PDB entry 9H3K | electron microscopy, 6.62 A resolution (low resolution: residue-level contacts below are approximate; hydrogen-bond / salt-bridge calls are withheld) | chains A and U of the 9 polymer chains in the assembly

Chain A:
Molecule: 23S ribosomal RNA
From: Escherichia coli
Sequence (2904 nucleotides; each row starts with the number of its first residue):
     1 GGUUAAGCGACUAAGCGUACACGGUGGAUGCCCUGGCAGUCAGAGGCGAU
    51 GAAGGACGUGCUAAUCUGCGAUAAGCGUCGGUAAGGUGAUAUGAACCGUU
   101 AUAACCGGCGAUUUCCGAAUGGGGAAACCCAGUGUGUUUCGACACACUAU
   151 CAUUAACUGAAUCCAUAGGUUAAUGAGGCGAACCGGGGGAACUGAAACAU
   201 CUAAGUACCCCGAGGAAAAGAAAUCAACCGAGAUUCCCCCAGUAGCGGCG
   251 AGCGAACGGGGAGCAGCCCAGAGCCUGAAUCAGUGUGUGUGUUAGUGGAA
   301 GCGUCUGGAAAGGCGCGCGAUACAGGGUGACAGCCCCGUACACAAAAAUG
   351 CACAUGCUGUGAGCUCGAUGAGUAGGGCGGGACACGUGGUAUCCUGUCUG
   401 AAUAUGGGGGGACCAUCCUCCAAGGCUAAAUACUCCUGACUGACCGAUAG
   451 UGAACCAGUACCGUGAGGGAAAGGCGAAAAGAACCCCGGCGAGGGGAGUG
   501 AAAAAGAACCUGAAACCGUGUACGUACAAGCAGUGGGAGCACGCUUAGGC
   551 GUGUGACUGCGUACCUUUUGUAUAAUGGGUCAGCGACUUAUAUUCUGUAG
   601 CAAGGUUAACCGAAUAGGGGAGCCGAAGGGAAACCGAGUCUUAACUGGGC
   651 GUUAAGUUGCAGGGUAUAGACCCGAAACCCGGUGAUCUAGCCAUGGGCAG
   701 GUUGAAGGUUGGGUAACACUAACUGGAGGACCGAACCGACUAAUGUUGAA
   751 AAAUUAGCGGAUGACUUGUGGCUGGGGGUGAAAGGCCAAUCAAACCGGGA
   801 GAUAGCUGGUUCUCCCCGAAAGCUAUAUAAGUAGCGCCUCGUGAAUUCAU
   851 CUCCGGGGGUAGAGCACUGUUUCGGCAAGGGGGUCAUCCCGACUUACCAA
   901 CCCGAUGCAAACUGCGAAUACCGGAGAAUGUUAUCACGGGAGACACACGG
   951 CGGGUGCUAACGUCCGUCGUGAAGAGGGAAACAACCCAGACCGCCAGCUA
  1001 AGGUCCCAAAGUCAUGGUUAAGUGGGAAACGAUGUGGGAAGGCCCAGACA
  1051 GCCAGGAUGUUGGCUUAGAAGCAGCCAUCAUUUAAAGAAAGCGUAAUAGC
  1101 UCACUGGUCGAGUCGGCCUGCGCGGAAGAUGUAACGGGGCUAAACCAUGC
  1151 ACCGAAGCUGCGGCAGCGACGCUUAUGCGUUGUUGGGUAGGGGAGCGUUC
  1201 UGUAAGCCUGCGAAGGUGUGCUGUGAGGCAUGCUGGAGGUAUCAGAAGUG
  1251 CGAAUGCUGACAUAAGUAACGAUAAAGCGGGUGAAAAGCCCGCUCGCCGG
  1301 AAGACCAAGGGUUCCUGUCCAACGUUAAUCGGGGCAGGGUGAGUCGACCC
  1351 CUAAGGCGAGGCCGAAAGGCGUAGUCGAUGGGAAACAGGUUAAUAUUCCU
  1401 GUACUUGGUGUUACUGCGAAGGGGGGACGGAGAAGGCUAUGUUGGCCGGG
  1451 CGACGGUUGUCCCGGUUUAAGCGUGUAGGCUGGUUUUCCAGGCAAAUCCG
  1501 GAAAAUCAAGGCUGAGGCGUGAUGACGAGGCACUACGGUGCUGAAGCAAC
  1551 AAAUGCCCUGCUUCCAGGAAAAGCCUCUAAGCAUCAGGUAACAUCAAAUC
  1601 GUACCCCAAACCGACACAGGUGGUCAGGUAGAGAAUACCAAGGCGCUUGA
  1651 GAGAACUCGGGUGAAGGAACUAGGCAAAAUGGUGCCGUAACUUCGGGAGA
  1701 AGGCACGCUGAUAUGUAGGUGAGGUCCCUCGCGGAUGGAGCUGAAAUCAG
  1751 UCGAAGAUACCAGCUGGCUGCAACUGUUUAUUAAAAACACAGCACUGUGC
  1801 AAACACGAAAGUGGACGUAUACGGUGUGACGCCUGCCCGGUGCCGGAAGG
  1851 UUAAUUGAUGGGGUUAGCGCAAGCGAAGCUCUUGAUCGAAGCCCCGGUAA
  1901 ACGGCGGCCGUAACUAUAACGGUCCUAAGGUAGCGAAAUUCCUUGUCGGG
  1951 UAAGUUCCGACCUGCACGAAUGGCGUAAUGAUGGCCAGGCUGUCUCCACC
  2001 CGAGACUCAGUGAAAUUGAACUCGCUGUGAAGAUGCAGUGUACCCGCGGC
  2051 AAGACGGAAAGACCCCGUGAACCUUUACUAUAGCUUGACACUGAACAUUG
  2101 AGCCUUGAUGUGUAGGAUAGGUGGGAGGCUUUGAAGUGUGGACGCCAGUC
  2151 UGCAUGGAGCCGACCUUGAAAUACCACCCUUUAAUGUUUGAUGUUCUAAC
  2201 GUUGACCCGUAAUCCGGGUUGCGGACAGUGUCUGGUGGGUAGUUUGACUG
  2251 GGGCGGUCUCCUCCUAAAGAGUAACGGAGGAGCACGAAGGUUGGCUAAUC
  2301 CUGGUCGGACAUCAGGAGGUUAGUGCAAUGGCAUAAGCCAGCUUGACUGC
  2351 GAGCGUGACGGCGCGAGCAGGUGCGAAAGCAGGUCAUAGUGAUCCGGUGG
  2401 UUCUGAAUGGAAGGGCCAUCGCUCAACGGAUAAAAGGUACUCCGGGGAUA
  2451 ACAGGCUGAUACCGCCCAAGAGUUCAUAUCGACGGCGGUGUUUGGCACCU
  2501 CGAUGUCGGCUCAUCACAUCCUGGGGCUGAAGUAGGUCCCAAGGGUAUGG
  2551 CUGUUCGCCAUUUAAAGUGGUACGCGAGCUGGGUUUAGAACGUCGUGAGA
  2601 CAGUUCGGUCCCUAUCUGCCGUGGGCGCUGGAGAACUGAGGGGGGCUGCU
  2651 CCUAGUACGAGAGGACCGGAGUGGACGCAUCACUGGUGUUCGGGUUGUCA
  2701 UGCCAAUGGCACUGCCCGGUAGCUAAAUGCGGAAGAGAUAAGUGCUGAAA
  2751 GCAUCUAAGCACGAAACUUGCCCCGAGAUGAGUUCUCCCUGACCCUUUAA
  2801 GGGUCCUGAAGGAACGUUGAAGACGACGACGUUGAUAGGCCGGGUGUGUA
  2851 AGCGCAGCGAUGCGUUGAGCUAACCGGUACUAAUGAACCGUGAGGCUUAA
  2901 CCUU
Unresolved in the structure: 685-793, 864-912, 1032-1122, 1267-2012, 2054-2509, 2579-2612, 2849-2867, 2904

Chain U:
Protein: Large ribosomal subunit protein uL24
From: Escherichia coli
Reference sequence: P60624 (RL24_ECOLI); residues 1-102 here correspond to UniProt positions 2-103 (UniProt number = residue number + 1)
Sequence (102 residues; each row starts with the number of its first residue):
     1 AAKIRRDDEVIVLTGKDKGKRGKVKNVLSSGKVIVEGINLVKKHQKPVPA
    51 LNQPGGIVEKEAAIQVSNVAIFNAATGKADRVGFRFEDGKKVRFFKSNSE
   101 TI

Interface between chain A and chain U:
Residue-residue contacts - 69 pairs, chain A then chain U:
  U82(A) - Lys91(U)
  A83(A) - Lys90(U)
  A84(A) - Arg5(U)
  G85(A) - Arg6(U)
  G85(A) - Val27(U)
  G86(A) - Ser29(U)
  U100(A) - Lys90(U)
  A101(A) - Lys90(U)
  U296(A) - Phe86(U)
  U296(A) - Lys91(U)
  G297(A) - Ala1(U)
  G297(A) - Phe84(U)
  G297(A) - Phe86(U)
  G297(A) - Lys91(U)
  G298(A) - Gly83(U)
  G298(A) - Phe84(U)
  G298(A) - Phe94(U)
  A299(A) - Arg81(U)
  A299(A) - Lys96(U)
  A300(A) - Arg81(U)
  A300(A) - Lys96(U)
  C302(A) - Lys78(U)
  C302(A) - Ala79(U)
  G307(A) - Lys18(U)
  G308(A) - Lys16(U)
  A309(A) - Gly15(U)
  A309(A) - Lys16(U)
  A310(A) - Thr14(U)
  A310(A) - Gly15(U)
  A310(A) - Lys18(U)
  G327(A) - Gln65(U)
  G327(A) - Ser67(U)
  U328(A) - Gln65(U)
  U328(A) - Ser67(U)
  U328(A) - Asn68(U)
  G329(A) - Gly15(U)
  G329(A) - Lys16(U)
  G329(A) - Asn68(U)
  C335(A) - Leu13(U)
  C335(A) - Ser67(U)
  C336(A) - Lys3(U)
  C336(A) - Arg81(U)
  C337(A) - Lys3(U)
  G338(A) - Lys3(U)
  G338(A) - Arg81(U)
  A478(A) - Ala63(U)
  A479(A) - Lys43(U)
  A480(A) - Lys43(U)
  A480(A) - His44(U)
  A480(A) - Lys60(U)
  G481(A) - Lys43(U)
  G481(A) - His44(U)
  G481(A) - Gln45(U)
  A482(A) - His44(U)
  A482(A) - Gln45(U)
  A482(A) - Lys46(U)
  A483(A) - His44(U)
  A483(A) - Gln45(U)
  A483(A) - Lys46(U)
  A483(A) - Pro47(U)
  A483(A) - Gly55(U)
  A483(A) - Gly56(U)
  A483(A) - Ile57(U)
  C484(A) - Pro47(U)
  A497(A) - His44(U)
  G498(A) - His44(U)
  G498(A) - Ile57(U)
  U499(A) - Lys42(U)
  U499(A) - His44(U)
Also at the interface, not in a pair above, chain A (36 interface residues in all): A311, G500
Also at the interface, not in a pair above, chain U (41 interface residues in all): Ile4, Val41, Val66, Val69, Val82, Ser97

In short:
36 residues of chain A face 41 of chain U across their interface.
Chain A is 23S ribosomal RNA and chain U is Large ribosomal subunit protein uL24, both from Escherichia coli;
the structure, 50S subunit precursor d126_(L29)-/(L22)-, was determined by electron microscopy, deposited
together with 9H3L, 9HAL and 9HAM.
